3K54 - chain A; structure by X-ray diffraction, 1.94 A resolution.

== Chain A ==
Name: Tyrosine-protein kinase BTK
From: Homo sapiens
Notes: EC 2.7.10.2; fragment: BTK kinase domain, residues 382-659
Reference sequence: Q06187 (BTK_HUMAN); numbering as in UniProt (aligned over 382-659)
Chain sequence (283 residues; numbered 377 to 659; the number before each row is that of its first residue):
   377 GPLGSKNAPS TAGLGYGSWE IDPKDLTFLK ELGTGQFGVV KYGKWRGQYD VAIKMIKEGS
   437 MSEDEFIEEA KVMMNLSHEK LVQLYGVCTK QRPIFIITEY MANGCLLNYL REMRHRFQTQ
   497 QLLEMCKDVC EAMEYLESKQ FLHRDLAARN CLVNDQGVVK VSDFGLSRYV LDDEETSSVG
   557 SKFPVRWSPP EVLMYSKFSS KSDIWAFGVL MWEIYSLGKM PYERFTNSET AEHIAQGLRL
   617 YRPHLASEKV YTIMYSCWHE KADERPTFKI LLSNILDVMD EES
Not modelled in the structure: 377-391, 435-441, 542-558, 659
Construct notes: expression tag (377-381); engineered mutation Glu-551 (Tyr in Q06187)
Curated features (UniProtKB/Swiss-Prot):
  - motif: Trp-581 to Trp-588 (CAV1-binding)
  - active site: Asp-521 (Proton acceptor)
  - binding site (ATP): Leu-408 to Val-416, Lys-430
  - binding site (clofedanol): Thr-474 to Met-477, Leu-542
  - binding site (dasatinib): Thr-474 to Met-477
  - modified residue: Ser-604 (Phosphoserine), Tyr-617 (Phosphotyrosine), Ser-623 (Phosphoserine), Ser-659 (Phosphoserine)
  - natural variant: Leu-408 (L408P: In XLA), Gly-414 (G414R: In XLA), Tyr-418 (Y418H: In XLA), Ile-429 (I429N: In XLA), Lys-430 (K430E: In XLA; K430R: In XLA), Glu-445 (E445D: In XLA), Gly-462 (G462D: In XLA; G462V: In XLA), Tyr-476 (Y476D: In XLA), Met-477 (M477R: In XLA), Cys-481 (C481S: Found in patients with chronic lymphocytic leukemia; uncertain significance), Cys-502 (C502F: In XLA; C502W: In XLA), Cys-506 (C506R: In XLA; C506Y: In XLA), 36 further natural variant entries in UniProt
  - mutagenesis: Tyr-617 (Y617E: Defective in mediating calcium response)
Small-molecule neighbours: Dasatinib (1N1; N-(2-chloro-6-methylphenyl)-2-({6-[4-(2-hydroxyethyl)piperazin-1-yl]-2-methylpyrimidin-4-yl}amino)-1,3-thiazole-5-carboxamide): Leu-408, Phe-413, Val-416, Ala-428, Ile-429, Lys-430, Glu-445, Met-449, Val-458, Ile-472, Thr-474, Glu-475, Tyr-476, Met-477, Ala-478, Asn-479, Gly-480, Leu-528, Ser-538, Asp-539
From the paper describing this entry:
  - contacts within the chain: Gln-412/Asp-539, Lys-430/Glu-445 (salt bridge)
  - conformationally variable residues (order/disorder transition, side-chain flip): Tyr-392 to Trp-395, Gly-435 to Glu-441, Leu-542 to Lys-558
  - binding site for Dasatinib: Phe-413, Lys-430, Glu-445, Met-449, Val-458, Ile-472, Thr-474, Tyr-476, Ser-538

== Summary ==
Ligands of chain A: Dasatinib. UniProt lists active-site residue Asp-521, 10 ATP-binding residues, 5
clofedanol-binding residues and 4 dasatinib-binding residues. From the paper: a binding site for Dasatinib at
Phe-413, Lys-430 and Glu-445 among others; conformational variability at Tyr-392, Gly-435 and Leu-542.
Chain A is Tyrosine-protein kinase BTK (Homo sapiens); the structure, Structures of human Bruton's tyrosine
kinase in active and inactive conformations suggests a mechanism of activation ..., was determined by X-ray
diffraction together with 3GEN from the same study.
